PDB entry 7QDY | electron microscopy, 3.10 A resolution | chains B and D of the 5 polymer chains in the assembly

# Chain B
Protein: Tetratricopeptide repeat protein 37
Source organism: Homo sapiens
Reference sequence: Q6PGP7 (TTC37_HUMAN); numbering as in UniProt (aligned over 1-1564)
Sequence (1589 residues; each row starts with the number of its first residue; numbers below 1 keep their minus sign (Met-24 is residue -24)):
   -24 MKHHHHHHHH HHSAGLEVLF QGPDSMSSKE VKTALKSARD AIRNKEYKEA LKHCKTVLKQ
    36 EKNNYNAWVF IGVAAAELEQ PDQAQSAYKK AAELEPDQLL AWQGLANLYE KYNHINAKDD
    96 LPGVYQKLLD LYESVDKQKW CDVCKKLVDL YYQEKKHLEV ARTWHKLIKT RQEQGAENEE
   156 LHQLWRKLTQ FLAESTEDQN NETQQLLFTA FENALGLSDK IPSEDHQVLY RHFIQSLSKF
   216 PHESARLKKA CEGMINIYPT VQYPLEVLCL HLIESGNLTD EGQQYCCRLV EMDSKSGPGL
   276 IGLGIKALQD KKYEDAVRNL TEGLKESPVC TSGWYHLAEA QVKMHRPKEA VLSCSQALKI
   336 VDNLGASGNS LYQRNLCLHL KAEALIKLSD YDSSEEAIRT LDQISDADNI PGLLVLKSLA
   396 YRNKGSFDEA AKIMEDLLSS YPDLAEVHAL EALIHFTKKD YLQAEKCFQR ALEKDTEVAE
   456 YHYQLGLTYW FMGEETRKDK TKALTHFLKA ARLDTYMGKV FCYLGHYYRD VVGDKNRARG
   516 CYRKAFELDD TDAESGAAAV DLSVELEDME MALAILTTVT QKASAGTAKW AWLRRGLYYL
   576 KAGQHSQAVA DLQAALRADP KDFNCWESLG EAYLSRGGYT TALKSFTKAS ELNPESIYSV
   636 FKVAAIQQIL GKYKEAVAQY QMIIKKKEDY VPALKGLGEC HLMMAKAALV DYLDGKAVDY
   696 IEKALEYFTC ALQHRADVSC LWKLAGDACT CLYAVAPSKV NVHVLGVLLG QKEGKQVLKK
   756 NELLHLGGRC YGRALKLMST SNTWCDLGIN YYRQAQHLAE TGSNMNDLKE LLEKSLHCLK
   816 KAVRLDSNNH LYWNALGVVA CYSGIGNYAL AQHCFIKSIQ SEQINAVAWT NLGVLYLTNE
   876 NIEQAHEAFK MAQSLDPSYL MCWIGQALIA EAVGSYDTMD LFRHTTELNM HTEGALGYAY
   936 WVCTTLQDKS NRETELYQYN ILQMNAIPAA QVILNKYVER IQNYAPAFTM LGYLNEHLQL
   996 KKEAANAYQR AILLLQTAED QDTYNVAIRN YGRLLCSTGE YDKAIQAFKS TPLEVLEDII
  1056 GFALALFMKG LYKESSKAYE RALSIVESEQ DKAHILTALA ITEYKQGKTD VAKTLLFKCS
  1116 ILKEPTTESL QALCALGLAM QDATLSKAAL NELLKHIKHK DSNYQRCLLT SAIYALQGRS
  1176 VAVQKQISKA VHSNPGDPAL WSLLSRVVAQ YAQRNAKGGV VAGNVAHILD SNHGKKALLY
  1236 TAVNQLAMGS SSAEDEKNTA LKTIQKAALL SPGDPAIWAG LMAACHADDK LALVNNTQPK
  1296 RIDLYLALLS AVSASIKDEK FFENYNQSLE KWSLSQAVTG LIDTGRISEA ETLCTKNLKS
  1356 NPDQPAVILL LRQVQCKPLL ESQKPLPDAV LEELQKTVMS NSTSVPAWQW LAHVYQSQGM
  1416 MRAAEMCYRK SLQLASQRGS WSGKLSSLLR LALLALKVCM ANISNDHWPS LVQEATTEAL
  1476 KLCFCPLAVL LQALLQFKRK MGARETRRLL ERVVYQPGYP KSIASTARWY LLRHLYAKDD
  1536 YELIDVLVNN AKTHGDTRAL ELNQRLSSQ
Unresolved in the structure: -24 to 352
Construct notes: initiating methionine (-24); expression tag (-23 to 0)
Reported in the primary citation:
  - disease-associated variants - G673D, G721R, L761P: decreased stability (proposed by the authors, not directly observed)
  - disease-associated variants - L1485R, R1503C, L1505S (citing earlier work)
  - disease-associated variants - P1270A, D1283N: decreased binding to hSKI8 (proposed by the authors, not directly observed)

# Chain D
Protein: WD repeat-containing protein 61
Source organism: Homo sapiens
Reference sequence: Q9GZS3 (WDR61_HUMAN); residue numbers follow UniProt; this construct covers 1-305
Sequence (305 residues; each row starts with the number of its first residue):
     1 MTNQYGILFK QEQAHDDAIW SVAWGTNKKE NSETVVTGSL DDLVKVWKWR DERLDLQWSL
    61 EGHQLGVVSV DISHTLPIAA SSSLDAHIRL WDLENGKQIK SIDAGPVDAW TLAFSPDSQY
   121 LATGTHVGKV NIFGVESGKK EYSLDTRGKF ILSIAYSPDG KYLASGAIDG IINIFDIATG
   181 KLLHTLEGHA MPIRSLTFSP DSQLLVTASD DGYIKIYDVQ HANLAGTLSG HASWVLNVAF
   241 CPDDTHFVSS SSDKSVKVWD VGTRTCVHTF FDHQDQVWGV KYNGNGSKIV SVGDDQEIHI
   301 YDCPI

# Interface between chain B and chain D
Contacting residue pairs - 15 pairs, chain B then chain D:
  Lys1180(B) - Asp17(D)
  Lys1180(B) - Leu40(D)
  Ser1183(B) - Leu40(D)
  Ser1183(B) - Leu84(D)
  His1187(B) - Trp20(D)  hydrogen bond
  His1187(B) - Trp278(D)
  Ser1188(B) - Arg194(D)  hydrogen bond (backbone-side chain)
  Pro1190(B) - Trp110(D)  hydrophobic
  Pro1190(B) - Phe150(D)
  Leu1199(B) - Leu65(D)  hydrophobic
  Asn1210(B) - Gln64(D)
  Gly1213(B) - Gln64(D)
  Val1216(B) - Asp85(D)
  Asn1219(B) - Pro106(D)
  Val1220(B) - Pro106(D)
Interface residues without a listed pair, chain B (18 interface residues in all): Gln1179, Lys1184, Val1186, Gly1191, Trp1196, Arg1209, Ile1223
Interface residues without a listed pair, chain D (17 interface residues in all): Gly66, Val107, His126, Leu152, Ile168

# Summary
18 residues of chain B and 17 residues of chain D are in contact; the contacts include 2 hydrogen bonds. Polar
contacts include His1187(B)-Trp20(D) and Ser1188(B)-Arg194(D). From the paper: G673D, G721R and L761P of chain
B reduce stability; P1270A and D1283N of chain B reduce binding to hSKI8.
Here chain B is Tetratricopeptide repeat protein 37 and chain D is WD repeat-containing protein 61, both from
Homo sapiens. Entry 7QDY (RNA-bound human SKI complex) was determined by electron microscopy, deposited
together with 7QDZ, 7QE0, 7QDR and 7QDS.
